Entry 9CQ7 (electron microscopy, 3.21 A resolution); this record covers chains D and G of the 4 polymer chains in the assembly.

[Chain D]
Name: G115 TCR delta chain
From: Homo sapiens
Amino-acid sequence (283 residues; numbered 1 to 283; the number before each row is that of its first residue):
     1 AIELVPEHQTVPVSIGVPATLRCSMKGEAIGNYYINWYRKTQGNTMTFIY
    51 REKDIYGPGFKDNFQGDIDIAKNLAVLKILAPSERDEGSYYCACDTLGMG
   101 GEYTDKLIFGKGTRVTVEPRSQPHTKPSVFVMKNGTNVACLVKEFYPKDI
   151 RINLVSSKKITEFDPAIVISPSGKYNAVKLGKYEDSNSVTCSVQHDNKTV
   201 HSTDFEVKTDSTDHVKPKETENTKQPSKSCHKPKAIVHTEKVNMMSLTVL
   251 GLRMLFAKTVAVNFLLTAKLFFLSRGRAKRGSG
Disordered / not traced: 207-283
Disulfide bonds: Cys-23/Cys-92, Cys-140/Cys-191
Covalently attached groups: N-acetylglucosamine (NAG) linked to Asn-197

[Chain G]
Name: G115 TCR gamma chain
From: Homo sapiens
Amino-acid sequence (295 residues; each row starts with the number of its first residue):
     1 AGHLEQPQISSTKTLSKTARLECVVSGITISATSVYWYRERPGEVIQFLV
    51 SISYDGTVRKESGIPSGKFEVDRIPETSTSTLTIHNVEKQDIATYYCALW
   101 EAQQELGKKIKVFGPGTKLIITDKQLDADVSPKPTIFLPSIAETKLQKAG
   151 TYLCLLEKFFPDVIKIHWQEKKSNTILGSQEGNTMKTNDTYMKFSWLTVP
   201 EKSLDKEHRCIVRHENNKNGVDQEIIFPPIKTDVITMDPKDNCSKDANDT
   251 LLLQLTNTSAYYMYLLLLLKSVVYFAIITCCLLRRTAFCCNGEKS
Disordered / not traced: 232-295
Disulfide bonds: Cys-23/Cys-97, Cys-154/Cys-210
Covalently attached groups: N-acetylglucosamine (NAG) linked to Asn-188

[How chain D and chain G interact]
Pairs across the interface - 53 pairs, chain D then chain G:
  Tyr-38(D) / Lys-111(G)  hydrogen bond (side chain-backbone)
  Tyr-38(D) / Phe-113(G)  hydrophobic
  Lys-40(D) / Tyr-96(G)
  Asn-44(D) / Tyr-96(G)
  Asn-44(D) / Pro-115(G)
  Asn-44(D) / Lys-118(G)
  Met-46(D) / Tyr-96(G)  hydrophobic
  Met-46(D) / Phe-113(G)  hydrophobic
  Phe-48(D) / Ile-110(G)  hydrophobic
  Arg-51(D) / Trp-100(G)
  Arg-51(D) / Lys-109(G)
  Arg-51(D) / Ile-110(G)
  Ile-55(D) / Gln-103(G)
  Ile-55(D) / Ile-110(G)  hydrophobic
  Asp-95(D) / Trp-100(G)
  Thr-104(D) / Tyr-36(G)  hydrogen bond (backbone-side chain)
  Asp-105(D) / Trp-100(G)  hydrogen bond (backbone-side chain)
  Asp-105(D) / Lys-109(G)  salt bridge
  Asp-105(D) / Lys-111(G)
  Lys-106(D) / Phe-48(G)
  Lys-106(D) / Glu-61(G)  salt bridge
  Leu-107(D) / Tyr-38(G)  hydrogen bond (backbone-side chain)
  Phe-109(D) / Val-45(G)
  Phe-109(D) / Ile-46(G)  hydrophobic
  Phe-109(D) / Phe-113(G)  hydrophobic
  Gly-110(D) / Val-45(G)
  Lys-111(D) / Gly-43(G)
  Phe-130(D) / Ala-142(G)
  Phe-130(D) / Glu-143(G)
  Val-131(D) / Ser-140(G)  hydrogen bond (backbone-side chain)
  Met-132(D) / Phe-137(G)  hydrophobic
  Met-132(D) / Leu-138(G)
  Met-132(D) / Ser-140(G)
  Met-132(D) / Leu-153(G)  hydrophobic
  Asn-134(D) / Ile-136(G)  hydrogen bond (side chain-backbone)
  Asn-134(D) / Phe-137(G)
  Asn-137(D) / Phe-137(G)
  Asn-137(D) / Leu-155(G)
  Ala-139(D) / Phe-137(G)  hydrophobic
  Ala-139(D) / Leu-153(G)  hydrophobic
  Leu-141(D) / Thr-151(G)
  Lys-143(D) / Glu-143(G)  salt bridge
  Phe-163(D) / Met-192(G)  hydrophobic
  Ala-166(D) / Gly-182(G)
  Val-168(D) / Gln-180(G)
  Val-168(D) / Glu-181(G)
  Val-168(D) / Trp-196(G)  hydrophobic
  Ile-169(D) / Gln-180(G)
  Ser-170(D) / Gln-180(G)
  Asn-176(D) / Gln-180(G)  hydrogen bond
  Val-178(D) / Trp-196(G)  hydrophobic
  Leu-180(D) / Leu-155(G)  hydrophobic
  Glu-206(D) / Ile-141(G)
Other interface residues (no listed pair), chain D (36 interface residues in all): Thr-45, Tyr-91, Lys-133, Pro-171
Other interface residues (no listed pair), chain G (39 interface residues in all): Glu-40, Glu-44, Arg-59, Thr-94, Gly-114, Gly-116, Pro-139, Phe-194

[Overview]
The interface between chain D and chain G involves 36 residues on one side and 39 on the other; the contacts
include 7 hydrogen bonds and 3 salt bridges. Polar pairs include Asp-105(D)/Lys-109(G), Lys-106(D)/Glu-61(G)
and Lys-143(D)/Glu-143(G). Covalently linked N-acetylglucosamine: at Asn-197(D).
Here chain D is G115 TCR delta chain and chain G is G115 TCR gamma chain, both from Homo sapiens. Entry 9CQ7
(G115 TCR extracellular domain bound to Fab 1) was determined by electron microscopy (same publication as
9CQ4, 9CQ8 and 9CQL).
